Entry 8ZIQ (electron microscopy, 2.84 A resolution); this record covers chains A and R of the 18 polymer chains in the assembly.

== Chain A ==
Molecule: DUF4297
Source organism: Agrobacterium tumefaciens
Amino-acid sequence (397 residues; row label = number of the first residue in the row):
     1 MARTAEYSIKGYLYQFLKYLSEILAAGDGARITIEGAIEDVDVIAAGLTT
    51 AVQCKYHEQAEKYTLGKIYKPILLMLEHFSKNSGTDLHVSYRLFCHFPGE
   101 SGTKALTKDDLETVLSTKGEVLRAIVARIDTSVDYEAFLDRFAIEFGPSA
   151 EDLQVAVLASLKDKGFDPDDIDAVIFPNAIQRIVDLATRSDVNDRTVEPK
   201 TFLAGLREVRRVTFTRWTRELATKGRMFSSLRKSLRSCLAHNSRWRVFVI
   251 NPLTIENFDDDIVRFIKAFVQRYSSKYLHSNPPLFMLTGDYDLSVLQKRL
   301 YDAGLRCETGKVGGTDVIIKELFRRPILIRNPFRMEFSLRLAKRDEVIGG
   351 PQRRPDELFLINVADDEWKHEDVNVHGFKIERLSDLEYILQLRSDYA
Unresolved in the structure: 1-4, 83-87

== Chain R ==
Molecule: HerA
Source organism: Agrobacterium tumefaciens
Amino-acid sequence (617 residues; each row starts with the number of its first residue):
     1 MPDLGTPIGSVTDSSPSLIRIEISSAEDFEKYKSMLGVGQYLLVASGNNL
    51 YLLASITGVRATHVERRSLGPSSEVHSEEGSDGISGNFRFQIDTQPIGTL
   101 SEDGEFSRGSHSLPVPTEYAYVTPPAVLEGIFSHQIKSPFALGTLGISPD
   151 IKLKIDGDRFFSKHVAVVGSTGSGKSCAVAKILQTAVGIESKANAHKAAQ
   201 KNSHIVIFDIHAEYAAAFNLEAGEAFTLNLLGVDNLRLPYWLMNAQELEQ
   251 IFIESNEHNSHNQISQFRHAVVRNKCKHNPTLTNLSFDTPVYFSIDEVVT
   301 YLENMNNEVIGKLAGEGKPKLANETLVSDRDELYFDAVQSFIVASQAAAT
   351 KASNGPFNGEFDRMILRLHTRLADPRLQFLFYPKKEDGEDLATGDFADVV
   401 RQFVGYMTKSNVSIIDLSGIPFEVLSIVVSLISRMIFDFGFHYSKNRHVG
   451 GAVSDVPILVVCEEAHNYLPRSGGAAYDASRKSIERIAKEGRKYGVTLMV
   501 VSQRPSEVSETIFSQCSNFISLRLTNAVDQTYVKSLLPDLSAGLGDLLPN
   551 LAQGEFLIVGDAPLMPTVGHFALPVPEPHSRSVNYLQEWNSGWRHVDFDS
   601 VIDRWRGKVLTKSEKGV
Unresolved in the structure: 67-86, 580-596, 606-617

== Interface between chain A and chain R ==
Contacting residue pairs - 8 pairs, chain A then chain R:
  Asn242(A) with Glu30(R)
  Ser243(A) with Glu27(R), hydrogen bond
  Tyr277(A) with Phe88(R), hydrophobic
  Leu278(A) with Phe88(R), hydrophobic
  Ser280(A) with Glu27(R), hydrogen bond
  Arg325(A) with Glu27(R), salt bridge
  Arg330(A) with His63(R); Glu65(R), salt bridge
Other interface residues (no listed pair), chain A (8 interface residues in all): His241

== Overview ==
The interface between chain A and chain R involves 8 residues on one side and 5 on the other, with 2 hydrogen
bonds and 2 salt bridges. Polar pairs include Arg325(A)-Glu27(R), Arg330(A)-Glu65(R) and Ser243(A)-Glu27(R).
Chain A is DUF4297 and chain R is HerA, both from Agrobacterium tumefaciens; the structure, HerA-DUF4297
complex with DNA, was determined by electron microscopy together with 8ZGI, 8ZIR, 8ZIS and 8ZIT from the same
study.
